PDB entry 1IG9 | X-ray diffraction, 2.60 A resolution | chains P and A of the 3 polymer chains in the assembly

# Chain P
Molecule: 14-nt DNA strand
Sequence (14 nucleotides; each row starts with the number of its first residue):
   102 GCGGACTGCTTACC
Modified residues: DOC (2',3'-dideoxycytidine-5'-monophosphate) at position 115

# Chain A
Protein: DNA polymerase
From: Enterobacteria phage RB69
Notes: EC 2.7.7.7
UniProt: Q38087 (DPOL_BPR69); residue numbers follow UniProt; this construct covers 1-903
Chain sequence (903 residues; numbered 1 to 903; the number before each row is that of its first residue):
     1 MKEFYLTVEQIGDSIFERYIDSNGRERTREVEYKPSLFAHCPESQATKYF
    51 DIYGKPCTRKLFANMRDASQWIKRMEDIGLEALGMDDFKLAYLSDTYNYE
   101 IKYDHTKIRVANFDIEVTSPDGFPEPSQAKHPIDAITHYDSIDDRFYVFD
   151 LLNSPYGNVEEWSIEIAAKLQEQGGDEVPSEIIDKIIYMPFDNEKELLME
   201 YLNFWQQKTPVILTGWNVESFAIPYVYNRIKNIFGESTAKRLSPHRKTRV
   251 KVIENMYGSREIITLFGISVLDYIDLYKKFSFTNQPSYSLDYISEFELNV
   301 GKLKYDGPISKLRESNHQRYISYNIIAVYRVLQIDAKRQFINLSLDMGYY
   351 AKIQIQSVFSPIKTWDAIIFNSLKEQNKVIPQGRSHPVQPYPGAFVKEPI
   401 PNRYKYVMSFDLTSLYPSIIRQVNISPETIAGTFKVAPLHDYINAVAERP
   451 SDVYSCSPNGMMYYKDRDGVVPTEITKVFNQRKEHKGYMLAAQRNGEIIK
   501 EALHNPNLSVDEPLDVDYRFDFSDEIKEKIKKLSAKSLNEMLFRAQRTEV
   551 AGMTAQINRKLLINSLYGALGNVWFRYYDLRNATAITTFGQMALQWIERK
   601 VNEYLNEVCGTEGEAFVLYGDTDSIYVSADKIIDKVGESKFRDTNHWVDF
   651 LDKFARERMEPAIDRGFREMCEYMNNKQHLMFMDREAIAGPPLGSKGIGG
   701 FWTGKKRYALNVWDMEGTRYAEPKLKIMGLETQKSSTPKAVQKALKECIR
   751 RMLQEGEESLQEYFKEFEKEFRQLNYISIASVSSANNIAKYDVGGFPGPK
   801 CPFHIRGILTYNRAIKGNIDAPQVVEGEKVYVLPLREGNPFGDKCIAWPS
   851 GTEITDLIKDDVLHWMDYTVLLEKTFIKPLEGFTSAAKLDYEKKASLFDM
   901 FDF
Disordered / not traced: 902-903
Differences from the reference sequence: engineered mutation Ala222 (Asp in Q38087), Ala327 (Asp in Q38087)
Swiss-Prot annotation at these positions:
  - region: Thr248 to Thr264 (Beta hairpin), Lys705 to Tyr708 (Binding of DNA in B-conformation), Leu897 to Phe903 (Interaction with the polymerase clamp)
  - binding site (Mg(2+)): Asp114, Glu116, Asp411, Leu412, Asp623
  - binding site (substrate): Ser414 to Tyr416, Arg482, Lys560
  - site: Asp621 (Optimization of metal coordination by the polymerase active site), Lys706 (Optimization of metal coordination by the polymerase active site), Asp714 (Essential for viral replication)
  - mutagenesis: Leu415 (L415A/G: Decreases base selectivity by several hundred fold; L415G/F: Increased misinsertion, increased mismatch extension and inefficient proofreading; L415M: No effect on base selectivity), Leu561 (L561A: No effect on the ability to recognize damaged DNA. Increase in probability of nucleotide incorporation), Ser565 (S565G: Increased incorporation efficiency of correct dNMPs; when associated with A-567), Tyr567 (Y567A: Inserts both dCMP and dAMP opposite 8-oxoG rapidly and with equal efficiency. 100-fold increase of dAMP and dGMP when situated opposite guanidinohydantoin ...), Asp621 (D621A: Drastic decrease in the efficiency of incorporation of dGMP), Lys706 (K706A: Almost complete loss of polymerase activity), Asp714 (D714A: Complete loss of viral replication)
Bound ions: Ca2+ site 1 near Glu116 (its only coordinating residue here); Ca2+ site 2: Asp411, Leu412, Asp623 (together with dTTP); Ca2+ site 3: Asp411, Asp623, Ser624 (together with dTTP); Ca2+ site 4 near Glu686 (its only coordinating residue here)
Small-molecule neighbours: dTTP (TTP): Asp411, Leu412, Thr413, Ser414, Leu415, Tyr416, Pro417, Arg482, Lys486, Lys560, Asn564, Tyr567, Thr622, Asp623

# Interface between chain P and chain A
Pairs across the interface - 29 pairs, chain P then chain A:
  DT108(P) with Lys800(A), hydrogen bond to the base
  DG109(P) with Tyr791(A), phosphate contact; Lys800(A), hydrogen bond to the sugar
  DC110(P) with Lys790(A), salt bridge to the phosphate; Tyr791(A), hydrogen bond to the phosphate; His804(A), phosphate contact
  DT111(P) with Ser783(A), phosphate contact; Ser784(A), phosphate contact; Asn786(A), hydrogen bond to the phosphate; His804(A), salt bridge to the phosphate
  DT112(P) with Ser735(A), phosphate contact; Ser736(A), sugar contact; Ser783(A), phosphate contact; Ser784(A), hydrogen bond to the phosphate
  DA113(P) with Asn284(A), hydrogen bond to the phosphate; Gly729(A), phosphate contact; Gln733(A), sugar contact; Lys734(A), sugar contact; Ser735(A), hydrogen bond to the phosphate
  DC114(P) with Asp621(A), phosphate contact; Lys706(A), hydrogen bond to the base; Met728(A), phosphate contact; Gly729(A), hydrogen bond to the phosphate; Gln733(A), phosphate contact
  DOC_115(P) with Asp621(A), sugar contact; Thr622(A), sugar contact; Lys706(A), sugar contact; Tyr708(A), hydrogen bond to the phosphate; Met728(A), phosphate contact
Other interface residues (no listed pair), chain A (27 interface residues in all): Asp623, Tyr626, Ile727, Val782, Ala785, Asn787, Pro802, Ile805, Lys829

# In short
Chain P and chain A form an interface of 8 and 27 residues respectively, with 10 hydrogen bonds and 2 salt
bridges. Polar contacts include DT108(P)-Lys800(A), DC114(P)-Lys706(A) and DG109(P)-Lys800(A). Chain A binds
dTTP.
Here chain P is a 14-nt DNA strand and chain A is DNA polymerase (Enterobacteria phage RB69). Entry 1IG9
(Structure of the Replicating Complex of a Pol Alpha Family DNA Polymerase) was determined by X-ray
diffraction (same publication as 1IH7).
